Entry 3ZH7 (X-ray diffraction, 2.10 A resolution); this record covers chain A.

Chain A:
Molecule: Protein E
Organism: Haemophilus influenzae
Reference sequence: C4F5U7 (C4F5U7_HAEIF); residues 29-153 here = UniProt positions 29-153
Amino-acid sequence (127 residues; each row starts with the number of its first residue):
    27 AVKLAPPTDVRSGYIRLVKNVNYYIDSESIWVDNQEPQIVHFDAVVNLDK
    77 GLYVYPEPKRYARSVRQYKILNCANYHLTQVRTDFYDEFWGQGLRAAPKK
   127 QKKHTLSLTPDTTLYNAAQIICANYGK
Differences from the reference sequence: expression tag (27-28)
Disulfides: C99-C148

Overview:
Chain A is Protein E (Haemophilus influenzae); the structure, The structure of crystal form II of Haemophilus
influenzae protein E, was determined by X-ray diffraction together with 3ZH5 and 3ZH6 from the same study.
